Entry 6L9Z (X-ray diffraction, 2.50 A resolution); this record covers chains E and I of the 19 polymer chains in the assembly.

# Chain E
Name: Histone H3.1
From: Homo sapiens
Reference sequence: P68431 (H31_HUMAN); residues 0-135 here correspond to UniProt positions 1-136 (UniProt number = residue number + 1)
Sequence (136 residues; row label = number of the first residue in the row; numbering starts at 0):
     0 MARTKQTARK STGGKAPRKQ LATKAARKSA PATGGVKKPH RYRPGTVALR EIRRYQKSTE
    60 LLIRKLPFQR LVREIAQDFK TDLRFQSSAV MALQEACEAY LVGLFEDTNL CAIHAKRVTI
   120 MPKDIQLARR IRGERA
Unresolved in the structure: 0-35
UniProt features mapped onto this chain:
  - modified residue: Arg2 (Asymmetric dimethylarginine), Thr3 (Phosphothreonine), Lys4 (Allysine), Gln5 (5-glutamyl dopamine), Thr6 (Phosphothreonine), Arg8 (Citrulline), Lys9 (N6,N6,N6-trimethyllysine), Ser10 (ADP-ribosylserine), Thr11 (Phosphothreonine), Lys14 (N6-(2-hydroxyisobutyryl)lysine), Arg17 (Asymmetric dimethylarginine), Lys18 (N6-(2-hydroxyisobutyryl)lysine), Lys23 (N6-(2-hydroxyisobutyryl)lysine), Arg26 (Citrulline), Lys27 (N6,N6,N6-trimethyllysine), Ser28 (ADP-ribosylserine), Lys36 (N6,N6,N6-trimethyllysine), Lys37 (N6-methyllysine), Tyr41 (Phosphotyrosine), Lys56 (N6,N6,N6-trimethyllysine) and 8 more in UniProt
  - lipidation: Lys18 (N6-decanoyllysine)

# Chain I
Molecule: 338-nt DNA strand
From: other sequences
Sequence (338 nucleotides; row label = number of the first residue in the row):
     1 ATCGCGGAAA AAAAACGCAT CCCGGTGCCG AGGCCGCTCA ATTGGTCGTA GACAGCTCTA
    61 GCACCGCTTA AACGCACGTA CGCGCTGTCT ACCGCGTTTT AACCGCCACT AGAAGCGCTT
   121 ACTAGTCTCC AGGCACGTGT GAGACCGGCA CATGAAAAAA AAAAGCAGGA GCGCAAAAAA
   181 AAAACGCATC CCGGTGCCGA GGCCGCTCAA TTGGTCGTAG ACAGCTCTAG CACCGCTTAA
   241 ACGCACGTAC GCGCTGTCTA CCGCGTTTTA ACCGCCACTA GAAGCGCTTA CTAGTCTCCA
   301 GGCACGTGTG AGACCGGCAC ATGAAAAAAA ACCGCGAT
Bound ions: Ca2+ site 1: DG33 (shared with 1 residue of chain J); K+ site 1 near DT59 (its only coordinating residue here); Ca2+ site 2 near DC65 (its only coordinating residue here); Ca2+ site 3 near DC103 (its only coordinating residue here); Ca2+ site 4 near DG133 (its only coordinating residue here); K+ site 2: DT228, DA229; Ca2+ site 5 near DG302 (its only coordinating residue here)

# Interface between chain E and chain I
Pairs across the interface - 29 pairs, chain E then chain I:
  His39(E) - DG17(I)  phosphate contact
  His39(E) - DC18(I)  sugar contact
  His39(E) - DC95(I)  phosphate contact
  Arg40(E) - DG94(I)  hydrogen bond to the base
  Arg40(E) - DC95(I)  hydrogen bond to the sugar
  Tyr41(E) - DC18(I)  phosphate contact
  Tyr41(E) - DA19(I)  sugar contact
  Tyr41(E) - DG94(I)  sugar contact
  Tyr41(E) - DC95(I)  hydrogen bond to the phosphate
  Arg42(E) - DG94(I)  phosphate contact
  Pro43(E) - DC93(I)  phosphate contact
  Pro43(E) - DG94(I)  sugar contact
  Gly44(E) - DC93(I)  hydrogen bond to the phosphate
  Gly44(E) - DG94(I)  hydrogen bond to the phosphate
  Thr45(E) - DG94(I)  hydrogen bond to the phosphate
  Val46(E) - DG94(I)  hydrogen bond to the phosphate
  Val46(E) - DC95(I)  phosphate contact
  Ala47(E) - DG94(I)  hydrogen bond to the phosphate
  Arg49(E) - DA19(I)  hydrogen bond to the phosphate
  Arg49(E) - DT20(I)  phosphate contact
  Lys56(E) - DC21(I)  salt bridge to the phosphate
  Arg63(E) - DA102(I)  hydrogen bond to the sugar
  Arg63(E) - DC103(I)  phosphate contact
  Lys64(E) - DC103(I)  hydrogen bond to the phosphate
  Leu65(E) - DC103(I)  hydrogen bond to the phosphate
  Pro66(E) - DA102(I)  sugar contact
  Arg69(E) - DA102(I)  salt bridge to the phosphate
  Arg83(E) - DA111(I)  sugar contact
  Arg83(E) - DG112(I)  salt bridge to the phosphate
Other interface residues (no listed pair), chain E (21 interface residues in all): Pro38, Glu50, Asp81, Thr118
Other interface residues (no listed pair), chain I (14 interface residues in all): DC92, DG96

# Summary
21 residues of chain E face 14 of chain I across their interface; the contacts include 12 hydrogen bonds and 3
salt bridges. Among the polar pairs are Arg40(E)-DG94(I), Arg40(E)-DC95(I) and Arg63(E)-DA102(I). DT228(I) and
DA229(I) form the K+ site 2.
Chain E is Histone H3.1 (Homo sapiens) and chain I is a 338-nt DNA strand (other sequences); the structure,
338 bp di-nucleosome assembled with linker histone H1.X, was determined by X-ray diffraction, deposited
together with 7COW, 6LER, 6LA2 and 6LAB.
